Entry 5OSN (X-ray diffraction, 2.30 A resolution); this record covers chains C and D of the 4 polymer chains in the assembly.

== Chain C ==
Molecule: Capsid protein
From: Enterovirus E
Reference sequence: Q65480 (Q65480_9ENTO); residues 1-243 here correspond to UniProt positions 316-558 (UniProt number = residue number + 315)
Chain sequence (243 residues; numbered 1 to 243; the number before each row is that of its first residue):
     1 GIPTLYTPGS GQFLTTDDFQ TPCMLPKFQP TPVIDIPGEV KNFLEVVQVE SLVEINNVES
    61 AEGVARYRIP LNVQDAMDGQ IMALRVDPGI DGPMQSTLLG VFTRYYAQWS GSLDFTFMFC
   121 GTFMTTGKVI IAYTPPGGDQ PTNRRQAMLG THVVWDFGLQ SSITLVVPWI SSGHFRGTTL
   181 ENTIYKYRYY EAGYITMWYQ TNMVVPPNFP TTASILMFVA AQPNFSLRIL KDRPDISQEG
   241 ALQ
Construct notes: conflict Phe102 (Leu417 in Q65480), Thr103 (His418 in Q65480), Asn143 (Ala458 in Q65480), Ala192 (Arg507 in Q65480), Ala213 (Ser528 in Q65480)
Ion coordination: K+: Asp114, Gln222 (shared with 1 residue of chain A)
Ligand contacts: glutamic acid (GLU): Glu239, Gly240, Ala241

== Chain D ==
Molecule: Capsid protein
From: Enterovirus E
Reference sequence: Q65480 (Q65480_9ENTO); numbering as in UniProt (aligned over 1-71)
Chain sequence (71 residues; each row starts with the number of its first residue):
     1 MGAQMSKNTA GSHTTGTYAT GGSNIHYTNI NYYENAASNS LNKQDFTQDP EKFTRPVVDV
    61 MKEAAVPLKS P
Unresolved in the structure: 1-26, 70-71
Ion coordination: K+: Glu63, Ala65 (shared with 3 residues of chain A)

== How chain C and chain D interact ==
Contacting residue pairs (39):
  Asp18(C) - Ser40(D)
  Asp18(C) - Leu41(D)  hydrogen bond (side chain-backbone)
  Asp18(C) - Lys43(D)  salt bridge
  Gln20(C) - Ile30(D)  hydrogen bond (side chain-backbone)
  Gln20(C) - Asn31(D)
  Gln20(C) - Tyr32(D)  hydrogen bond (side chain-backbone)
  Gln20(C) - Tyr33(D)
  Gln20(C) - Ser38(D)
  Gln20(C) - Ser40(D)
  Thr21(C) - Ser38(D)  hydrogen bond (backbone-side chain)
  Pro22(C) - Tyr33(D)  hydrophobic
  Pro22(C) - Ser38(D)
  Cys23(C) - Ala37(D)  hydrophobic
  Cys23(C) - Ser38(D)  hydrogen bond (backbone-side chain)
  Leu25(C) - Asn35(D)
  Pro26(C) - Glu34(D)
  Pro26(C) - Asn35(D)  hydrogen bond (backbone-side chain)
  Lys27(C) - Glu34(D)  salt bridge
  Phe28(C) - Asn35(D)  hydrogen bond (backbone-side chain)
  Gly38(C) - Phe53(D)
  Glu39(C) - Gln48(D)  hydrogen bond (backbone-side chain)
  Glu39(C) - Lys52(D)  hydrogen bond (backbone-side chain)
  Glu39(C) - Phe53(D)
  Lys41(C) - Phe46(D)
  Lys41(C) - Gln48(D)
  Asn42(C) - Phe46(D)  hydrogen bond (side chain-backbone)
  Asn42(C) - Thr47(D)
  Glu45(C) - Thr47(D)
  Glu45(C) - Gln48(D)  hydrogen bond
  Glu45(C) - Pro50(D)
  Glu45(C) - Phe53(D)
  Gln48(C) - Pro50(D)
  Gln48(C) - Thr54(D)
  Val49(C) - Phe53(D)  hydrophobic
  Val49(C) - Thr54(D)
  Leu159(C) - Leu68(D)
  Gln160(C) - Val66(D)
  Gln160(C) - Pro67(D)
  Gln160(C) - Leu68(D)  hydrogen bond (side chain-backbone)
Other interface residues (no listed pair), chain C (21 interface residues in all): Phe19, Val40, Leu44
Other interface residues (no listed pair), chain D (23 interface residues in all): Asn39, Asp49

== Overview ==
21 residues of chain C and 23 residues of chain D are in contact, with 12 hydrogen bonds and 2 salt bridges.
Among the polar pairs are Asp18(C)-Lys43(D), Lys27(C)-Glu34(D) and Asp18(C)-Leu41(D). Chain C binds glutamic
acid. The K+ site is built by Glu63(D) and Ala65(D).
Here chain C is Capsid protein and chain D is Capsid protein, both from Enterovirus E. Entry 5OSN (Crystal
Structure of Bovine Enterovirus 2) was determined by X-ray diffraction (same publication as 5MQW).
